1QSE - chains C and D of the 5 polymer chains in the assembly; structure by X-ray diffraction, 2.80 A resolution.

== Chain C ==
Name: Tax Peptide V7R
Amino-acid sequence (9 residues; numbered 1 to 9; the number before each row is that of its first residue):
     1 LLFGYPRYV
What the authors report for this chain:
  - conformationally variable residues: Tyr5

== Chain D ==
Name: PROTEIN (human T-Cell receptor)
Organism: Homo sapiens
Amino-acid sequence (200 residues; numbered 1 to 206; 6 numbers in that range are skipped by the numbering (no residue carries them; nothing is unmodelled there); the number before each row is that of its first residue):
     1 KEVEQNSGPLSVPEGAIASLNCTYSDRGSQSFFWYRQYSGKSPELIMSIY
    51 SNGDKEDG
    61 RFTAQLNKASQYVSLLIRDSQPSDSATYLCAVT
    98 TDSWGKLQFGAGTQVVVTPDIQNPDPAVYQLRDSKSSDKSVCLFTDFDSQ
   148 TNVSQSKDSDVYITDKTVLDMRSMDFKSNSAVAWSNKSDFACANAFNNSI
   198 IPEDTFFPS
Cystine bridges: Cys22-Cys90, Cys139-Cys189

== Chain C / chain D interface ==
Residue-residue contacts - 10 pairs, chain C then chain D:
  Leu1(C) - Gly28(D)
  Leu2(C) - Gln30(D)  hydrogen bond (backbone-side chain)
  Gly4(C) - Gln30(D)
  Gly4(C) - Asp99(D)
  Gly4(C) - Ser100(D)  hydrogen bond (backbone-backbone)
  Tyr5(C) - Ser31(D)  hydrogen bond
  Tyr5(C) - Thr93(D)  hydrogen bond
  Tyr5(C) - Asp99(D)
  Tyr5(C) - Ser100(D)
  Arg7(C) - Ser100(D)  hydrogen bond
Also at the interface, not in a pair above, chain C (7 interface residues in all): Phe3, Pro6
Also at the interface, not in a pair above, chain D (7 interface residues in all): Thr98
From the paper, about this interface:
  - specific contacts: Ser100(D)-Arg7(C) (hydrogen bond)

== Summary ==
Chain C and chain D each contribute 7 residues to their interface, with 5 hydrogen bonds. Polar pairs include
Leu2(C)-Gln30(D), Tyr5(C)-Ser31(D) and Tyr5(C)-Thr93(D). The authors report a hydrogen bond between Ser100(D)
and Arg7(C). From the paper: conformational variability at Tyr5(C).
Chain C is Tax Peptide V7R and chain D is PROTEIN (human T-Cell receptor) (Homo sapiens); the structure,
Structure of human A6-TCR bound to HLA-A2 complexed with altered htlv-1 tax peptide V7R, was determined by
X-ray diffraction together with 1QSF and 1QRN from the same study.
